9OMA - chains A and D of the 5 polymer chains in the assembly; structure by electron microscopy, 4.14 A resolution (low resolution: residue-level contacts below are approximate; hydrogen-bond / salt-bridge calls are withheld).

# Chain A
Name: Protein-L-isoaspartate O-methyltransferase domain-containing protein 1
From: Homo sapiens
Notes: engineered mutation(s): N312I
Reference sequence: Q96MG8 (PCMD1_HUMAN); residue numbers follow UniProt; this construct covers 1-357
Chain sequence (358 residues; row label = number of the first residue in the row; numbering starts at 0):
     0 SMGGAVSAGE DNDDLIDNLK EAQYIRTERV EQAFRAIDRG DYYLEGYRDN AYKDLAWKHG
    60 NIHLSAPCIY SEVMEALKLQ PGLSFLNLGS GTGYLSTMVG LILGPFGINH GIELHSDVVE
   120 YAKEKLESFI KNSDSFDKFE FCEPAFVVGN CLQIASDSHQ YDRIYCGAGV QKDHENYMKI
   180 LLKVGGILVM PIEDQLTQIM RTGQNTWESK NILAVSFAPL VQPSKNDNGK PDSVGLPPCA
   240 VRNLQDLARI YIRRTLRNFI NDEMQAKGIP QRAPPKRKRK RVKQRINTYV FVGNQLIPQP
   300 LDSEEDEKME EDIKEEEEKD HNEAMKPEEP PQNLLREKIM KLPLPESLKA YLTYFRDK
Disordered / not traced: 0-9, 265-330, 355-357
Sequence notes: expression tag (0); variant Ile312 (Asn in Q96MG8)

# Chain D
Name: Elongin-B
From: Homo sapiens
Reference sequence: Q15370 (ELOB_HUMAN); numbering as in UniProt (aligned over 1-118)
Chain sequence (118 residues; numbered 1 to 118; the number before each row is that of its first residue):
     1 MDVFLMIRRH KTTIFTDAKE SSTVFELKRI VEGILKRPPD EQRLYKDDQL LDDGKTLGEC
    61 GFTSQTARPQ APATVGLAFR ADDTFEALCI EPFSSPPELP DVMKPQDSGS SANEQAVQ
Disordered / not traced: 78-86, 107-118

# Chain A / chain D interface
Pairs across the interface (7; chain A residue first):
  Leu255(A) with Met103(D)
  Phe258(A) with Lys104(D); Pro105(D)
  Arg335(A) with Met103(D)
  Ile338(A) with Met103(D)
  Met339(A) with Met103(D); Lys104(D)
Other interface residues (no listed pair), chain A (7 interface residues in all): Thr254, Lys340
Other interface residues (no listed pair), chain D (4 interface residues in all): Asp101

# In short
The interface between chain A and chain D involves 7 residues on one side and 4 on the other.
Here chain A is Protein-L-isoaspartate O-methyltransferase domain-containing protein 1 and chain D is
Elongin-B, both from Homo sapiens. Entry 9OMA (Cryo-EM structure of PCMTD1-ELOBC-CUL5-RBX2 (CRL5-PCMTD1)) was
determined by electron microscopy together with 9OMF from the same study.
